PDB entry 4AYU | X-ray diffraction, 1.50 A resolution | chains A and C of the 5 polymer chains in the assembly

== Chain A (and C) ==
Molecule: Serum amyloid P-component
From: Homo sapiens
Notes: chain C of this document is another copy of the same molecule, construct and numbering; everything in this record applies to it too
Reference sequence: P02743 (SAMP_HUMAN); residues 1-204 here correspond to UniProt positions 20-223 (UniProt number = residue number + 19)
Chain sequence (204 residues; row label = number of the first residue in the row):
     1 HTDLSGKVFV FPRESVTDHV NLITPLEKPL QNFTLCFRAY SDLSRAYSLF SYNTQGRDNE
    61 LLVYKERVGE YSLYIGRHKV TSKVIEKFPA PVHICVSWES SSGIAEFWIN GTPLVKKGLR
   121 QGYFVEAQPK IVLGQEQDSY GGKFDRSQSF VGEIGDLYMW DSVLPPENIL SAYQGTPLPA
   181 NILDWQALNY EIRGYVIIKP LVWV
Cystine bridges: Cys-36/Cys-95
Covalent attachments: N-acetylglucosamine (NAG) linked to Asn-32
Ion coordination: Ca2+ site 1: Asp-58, Asn-59, Glu-136, Gln-137, Asp-138 (together with N-acetyl-D-proline); Ca2+ site 2: Glu-136, Asp-138, Gln-148 (together with N-acetyl-D-proline)
Small-molecule neighbours: N-acetyl-D-proline (N8P): Asp-58, Asn-59, Leu-62, Tyr-64, Tyr-74, Glu-136, Asp-138, Gln-148
Curated features (UniProtKB/Swiss-Prot):
  - binding site (Ca(2+)): Asp-58, Asn-59, Glu-136, Gln-137, Asp-138, Gln-148
  - glycosylation: Asn-32 (N-linked (GlcNAc...) asparagine)
Reported in the primary citation:
  - binding site for N-acetyl-D-proline: Leu-62, Tyr-64, Tyr-74
  - binding site for glycerol: Pro-29

== Interface between chain A and chain C ==
Residue-residue contacts (34; chain A residue first):
  Ser-82(A) / Asp-42(C)
  Lys-83(A) / Asp-42(C)  hydrogen bond (backbone-side chain)
  Lys-83(A) / Pro-89(C)
  Ile-85(A) / Lys-87(C)
  Ile-85(A) / Phe-88(C)
  Ile-85(A) / Pro-89(C)
  Glu-99(A) / Lys-199(C)  salt bridge
  Ser-102(A) / Tyr-195(C)  hydrogen bond (backbone-side chain)
  Ser-102(A) / Ile-197(C)
  Ser-102(A) / Lys-199(C)
  Gly-103(A) / Tyr-195(C)
  Ile-104(A) / Val-10(C)  hydrophobic
  Ile-104(A) / Pro-12(C)  hydrophobic
  Trp-108(A) / Val-202(C)  hydrophobic
  Pro-113(A) / Tyr-40(C)  hydrogen bond (backbone-side chain)
  Pro-113(A) / Val-202(C)  hydrophobic
  Pro-113(A) / Trp-203(C)  hydrophobic
  Leu-114(A) / Tyr-40(C)
  Val-115(A) / Tyr-40(C)  hydrophobic
  Val-115(A) / Ser-41(C)
  Val-115(A) / Asp-42(C)
  Val-115(A) / Gly-152(C)
  Val-115(A) / Glu-153(C)
  Lys-116(A) / Val-10(C)
  Lys-116(A) / Glu-153(C)  hydrogen bond (backbone-side chain)
  Lys-116(A) / Lys-199(C)
  Lys-116(A) / Val-202(C)
  Lys-117(A) / Pro-12(C)
  Lys-117(A) / Asp-42(C)  salt bridge
  Gly-118(A) / Pro-12(C)  hydrogen bond (backbone-backbone)
  Gly-118(A) / Tyr-195(C)
  Leu-119(A) / Tyr-195(C)
  Gln-121(A) / Tyr-195(C)
  Pro-166(A) / Val-202(C)  hydrophobic
Other interface residues (no listed pair), chain A (19 interface residues in all): Thr-81, Val-84
Other interface residues (no listed pair), chain C (19 interface residues in all): Arg-13, Ser-44, Val-151, Pro-200

== Summary ==
The chain A/chain C interface involves 19 residues from each chain; the contacts include 5 hydrogen bonds and
2 salt bridges. Among the polar pairs are Glu-99(A)/Lys-199(C), Lys-117(A)/Asp-42(C) and Lys-83(A)/Asp-42(C).
Chain A binds N-acetyl-D-proline. From the paper: a binding site for N-acetyl-D-proline at Leu-62(A),
Tyr-64(A) and Tyr-74(A); a binding site for glycerol at Pro-29(A).
Both chains are Serum amyloid P-component (Homo sapiens). Entry 4AYU (Structure of N-Acetyl-D-Proline bound to
serum amyloid P component) was determined by X-ray diffraction together with 4AVT and 4AVV from the same
study.
